PDB entry 3CHX | X-ray diffraction, 3.90 A resolution | chains E and I of the 15 polymer chains in the assembly

== Chain E (and I) ==
Molecule: PmoB
From: Methylosinus trichosporium
Notes: chain I of this document is another copy of the same molecule, construct and numbering; everything in this record applies to it too
UniProt: Q9KX50 (Q9KX50_METTR); residue numbers follow UniProt; this construct covers 40-431
Sequence (392 residues; numbered 40 to 431; the number before each row is that of its first residue):
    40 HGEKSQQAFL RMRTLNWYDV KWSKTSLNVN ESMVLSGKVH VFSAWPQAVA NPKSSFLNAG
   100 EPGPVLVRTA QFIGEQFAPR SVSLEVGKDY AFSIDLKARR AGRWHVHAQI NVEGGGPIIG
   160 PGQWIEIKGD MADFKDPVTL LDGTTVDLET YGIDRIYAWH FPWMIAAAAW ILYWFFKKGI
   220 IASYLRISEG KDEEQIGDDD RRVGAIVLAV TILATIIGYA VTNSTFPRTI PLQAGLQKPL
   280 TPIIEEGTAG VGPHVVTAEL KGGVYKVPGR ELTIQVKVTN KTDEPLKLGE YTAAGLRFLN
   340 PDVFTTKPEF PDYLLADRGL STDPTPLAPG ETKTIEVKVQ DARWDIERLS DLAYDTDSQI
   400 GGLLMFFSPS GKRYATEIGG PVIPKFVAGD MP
Unresolved in the structure: 284-294, 318-327, 347-350, 427-431
Metal / ion sites: Cu ion near His40 (its only coordinating residue here)

== Chain E / chain I interface ==
Contacting residue pairs - 21 pairs, chain E then chain I:
  Ser82(E) - Lys277(I)
  Ala83(E) - Lys277(I)
  Ala83(E) - Pro278(I)
  Trp84(E) - Lys277(I)
  Gln86(E) - Gly274(I)
  Gln86(E) - Leu275(I)
  Ala392(E) - Ile269(I)
  Ala392(E) - Pro270(I)
  Tyr393(E) - Pro270(I)
  Asp394(E) - Pro270(I)
  Thr395(E) - Pro270(I)
  Thr395(E) - Leu271(I)
  Thr395(E) - Gln272(I)  hydrogen bond (backbone-side chain)
  Thr395(E) - Ala273(I)
  Asp396(E) - Arg119(I)  salt bridge
  Asp396(E) - Ala273(I)
  Ser397(E) - Gln272(I)
  Ile422(E) - Leu180(I)  hydrophobic
  Pro423(E) - Leu180(I)
  Phe425(E) - Arg267(I)
  Val426(E) - Arg267(I)  hydrogen bond (backbone-side chain)
Interface residues without a listed pair, chain E (15 interface residues in all): Gln398
Interface residues without a listed pair, chain I (13 interface residues in all): Gln276

== In short ==
15 residues of chain E and 13 residues of chain I are in contact, with 2 hydrogen bonds and 1 salt bridge.
Polar contacts include Asp396(E)-Arg119(I), Thr395(E)-Gln272(I) and Val426(E)-Arg267(I).
Chain E and chain I are both PmoB (Methylosinus trichosporium); the structure, Crystal structure of
Methylosinus trichosporium OB3b particulate methane monooxygenase (pMMO), was determined by X-ray diffraction.
